PDB entry 7JHW | X-ray diffraction, 1.65 A resolution | chains A and B

[Chain A]
Molecule: Tryptophan synthase alpha chain
From: Salmonella typhimurium (strain LT2 / SGSC1412 / ATCC 700720)
Notes: EC 4.2.1.20
Reference sequence: P00929 (TRPA_SALTY); residues 1-268 here = UniProt positions 1-268
Chain sequence (268 residues; each row starts with the number of its first residue):
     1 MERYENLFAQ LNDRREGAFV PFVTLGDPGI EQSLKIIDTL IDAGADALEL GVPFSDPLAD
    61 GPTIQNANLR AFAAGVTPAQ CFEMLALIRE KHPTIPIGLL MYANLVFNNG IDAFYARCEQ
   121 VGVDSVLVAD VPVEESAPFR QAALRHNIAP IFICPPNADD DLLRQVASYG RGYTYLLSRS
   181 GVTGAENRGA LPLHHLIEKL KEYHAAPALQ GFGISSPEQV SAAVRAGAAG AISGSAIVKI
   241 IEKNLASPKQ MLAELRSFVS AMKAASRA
UniProt features mapped onto this chain:
  - active site (Proton acceptor): Glu49, Asp60
Residues lining bound ligands: F9F (2-({[4-(trifluoromethoxy)phenyl]sulfonyl}amino)ethyl dihydrogen phosphate): Phe22, Glu49, Ala59, Asp60, Ile64, Leu100, Leu127, Ala129, Ile153, Tyr175, Leu177, Arg179, Thr183, Gly184, Ala185, Phe212, Gly213, Ile214, Ile232, Ser233, Gly234, Ser235

[Chain B]
Molecule: Tryptophan synthase beta chain
From: Salmonella typhimurium (strain LT2 / SGSC1412 / ATCC 700720)
Notes: EC 4.2.1.20
Reference sequence: P0A2K1 (TRPB_SALTY); residue numbers follow UniProt; this construct covers 1-397
Chain sequence (397 residues; each row starts with the number of its first residue):
     1 MTTLLNPYFG EFGGMYVPQI LMPALNQLEE AFVSAQKDPE FQAQFADLLK NYAGRPTALT
    61 KCQNITAGTR TTLYLKREDL LHGGAHKTNQ VLGQALLAKR MGKSEIIAET GAGQHGVASA
   121 LASALLGLKC RIYMGAKDVE RQSPNVFRMR LMGAEVIPVH SGSATLKDAC NEALRDWSGS
   181 YETAHYMLGT AAGPHPYPTI VREFQRMIGE ETKAQILDKE GRLPDAVIAC VGGGSNAIGM
   241 FADFINDTSV GLIGVEPGGH GIETGEHGAP LKHGRVGIYF GMKAPMMQTA DGQIEESYSI
   301 SAGLDFPSVG PQHAYLNSIG RADYVSITDD EALEAFKTLC RHEGIIPALE SSHALAHALK
   361 MMREQPEKEQ LLVVNLAGRG DKDIFTVHDI LKARGEI
Disordered / not traced: 1, 397
Construct notes: engineered mutation Ala377 (Ser in P0A2K1)
UniProt features mapped onto this chain:
  - modified residue: Lys87 (N6-(pyridoxal phosphate)lysine)
Glycans and other covalent adducts: pyridoxal phosphate (PLP) linked to Lys87
Bound ions: Cs+ site 1: Thr66, Thr69, Thr71; Cs+ site 2: Val231, Gly232, Glu256, Gly268, Ser297, Phe306, Ser308
Residues lining bound ligands: pyridoxal phosphate (PLP): Ala85, His86, Gln114, Thr190, Cys230, Val231, Gly232, Gly233, Gly234, Ser235, Asn236, Gly303, Leu304, Ala348, Glu350, Ser351, Ala377, Gly378

[How chain A and chain B interact]
Residue-residue contacts (60; chain A residue first):
  Pro53(A) with Gln293(B), hydrogen bond (backbone-side chain)
  Phe54(A) with Gly292(B); Gln293(B)
  Ser55(A) with Lys167(B), hydrogen bond (backbone-side chain); Gln293(B), hydrogen bond (backbone-side chain); Ile294(B), hydrogen bond (side chain-backbone)
  Asp56(A) with Lys167(B), salt bridge; Asn171(B), hydrogen bond; Tyr279(B), hydrogen bond; Ile294(B)
  Pro57(A) with Arg175(B), hydrogen bond (backbone-side chain)
  Leu58(A) with Pro18(B); Arg175(B)
  Asp60(A) with Arg175(B), hydrogen bond (backbone-side chain)
  Gln65(A) with Ser161(B); Arg175(B)
  Leu69(A) with Gly162(B)
  Phe72(A) with Gln293(B)
  Thr77(A) with Asp291(B)
  Pro78(A) with Asp291(B)
  Ala103(A) with Ile278(B), hydrophobic
  Asn104(A) with Gly277(B); Ile278(B), hydrogen bond (side chain-backbone); Gln288(B), hydrogen bond; Gly292(B), hydrogen bond (side chain-backbone)
  Leu105(A) with Asp291(B); Gly292(B)
  Phe107(A) with Val276(B); Gly277(B); Ile278(B), hydrophobic; Lys283(B)
  Asn108(A) with Arg275(B), hydrogen bond; Gln288(B); Ala290(B), hydrogen bond (side chain-backbone); Asp291(B); Gly292(B)
  Ala129(A) with Pro18(B)
  Asp130(A) with Tyr16(B); Val17(B), hydrogen bond (backbone-backbone); Pro18(B)
  Pro132(A) with Met15(B); Val17(B); Gln19(B); Met22(B), hydrophobic
  Val133(A) with Gln19(B), hydrogen bond (backbone-side chain)
  Glu134(A) with Gln19(B); Met22(B)
  Glu135(A) with Tyr8(B), hydrogen bond; Gly14(B); Met15(B), hydrogen bond (side chain-backbone); Tyr16(B), hydrogen bond
  Ile153(A) with Gln19(B)
  Pro155(A) with Gln19(B)
  Leu162(A) with Gln19(B)
  Ser180(A) with Ile20(B); Ser178(B); Gly179(B)
  Gly181(A) with Ser178(B), hydrogen bond (backbone-backbone); Gly179(B)
  Val182(A) with Arg175(B)
Other interface residues (no listed pair), chain A (36 interface residues in all): Ala59, Val131, Phe139, Pro156, Asn157, Leu177, Arg179
Other interface residues (no listed pair), chain B (36 interface residues in all): Thr2, Pro23, Asp168, Glu172, Leu174, Tyr181, Met286, Thr289

[Summary]
Chain A and chain B each contribute 36 residues to their interface, with 19 hydrogen bonds and 1 salt bridge.
Among the polar pairs are Asp56(A)-Lys167(B), Pro53(A)-Gln293(B) and Ser55(A)-Lys167(B). Chain A binds
compound F9F. Pyridoxal phosphate is covalently linked to Lys87(B).
Chain A is Tryptophan synthase alpha chain and chain B is Tryptophan synthase beta chain, both from Salmonella
typhimurium (strain LT2 / SGSC1412 / ATCC 700720); the structure, The internal aldimine crystal structure of
Salmonella typhimurium Tryptophan Synthase mutant beta-S377A in complex with inhibitor ..., was determined by
X-ray diffraction.
